2X87 - chain A; structure by X-ray diffraction, 2.00 A resolution.

# Chain A
Name: Spore coat protein A
Organism: Bacillus subtilis
Reference sequence: P07788 (COTA_BACSU); numbering as in UniProt (aligned over 1-513)
Amino-acid sequence (513 residues; numbered 1 to 513; the number before each row is that of its first residue):
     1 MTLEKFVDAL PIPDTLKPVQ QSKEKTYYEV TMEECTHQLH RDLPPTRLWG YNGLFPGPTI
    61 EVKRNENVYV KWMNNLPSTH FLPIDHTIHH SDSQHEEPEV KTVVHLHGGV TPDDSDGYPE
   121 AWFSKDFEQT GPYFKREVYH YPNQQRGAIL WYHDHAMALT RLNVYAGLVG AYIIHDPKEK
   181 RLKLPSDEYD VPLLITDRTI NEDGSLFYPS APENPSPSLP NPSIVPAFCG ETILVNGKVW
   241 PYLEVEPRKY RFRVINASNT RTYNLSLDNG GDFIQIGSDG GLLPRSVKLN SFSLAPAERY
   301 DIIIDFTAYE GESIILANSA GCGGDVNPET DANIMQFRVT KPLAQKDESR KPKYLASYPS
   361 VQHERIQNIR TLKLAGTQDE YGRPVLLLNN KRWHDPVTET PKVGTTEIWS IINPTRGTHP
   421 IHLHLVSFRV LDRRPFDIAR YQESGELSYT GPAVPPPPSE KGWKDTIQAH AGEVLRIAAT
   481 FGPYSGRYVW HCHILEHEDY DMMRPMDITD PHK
Not modelled in the structure: 1, 91-95, 512-513
Modified residues: Cys35 (s-oxy cysteine; CSX)
Cystine bridges: Cys229-Cys322
Metal / ion sites: Cu ion site 1: His105, His422; Cu ion site 2: His107, His153, His493 (together with hydroxide ion); Cu ion site 3: His155, His424, His491 (together with hydroxide ion); Cu ion site 4: His419, Cys492, His497
Ligand contacts: hydroxide ion (OH): His105, His107, His153, His155, His422, His424, His491, His493
Curated features (UniProtKB/Swiss-Prot):
  - binding site (Cu cation): His105, His107, His153, His155, His419, His422, His424, His491, Cys492, His493, His497, Met502
  - site (Plays a crucial role in the protonation steps): Asp116, Glu498
  - mutagenesis: Asp116 (D116A: 5-fold decrease in catalytic efficiency with ABTS as substrate. 785-fold decrease in catalytic efficiency with 2,6-DMP as substrate ...), Arg146 (R146K: 357-fold decrease in catalytic efficiency with ABTS as substrate. 152-fold decrease in catalytic efficiency with SGZ as substrate), Leu386 (L386A: Slight decrease in catalytic efficiency. Shows minimal changes in the structure of the copper centers), Arg429 (R429K: 25-fold decrease in catalytic efficiency with ABTS as substrate. 30-fold decrease in catalytic efficiency with SGZ as substrate), Leu431 (L431F: Retains approximately 50% of the wild-type activity with both ABTS and SGZ), Arg476 (R476K: Retains approximately 20% of the wild-type activity with both ABTS and SGZ), Ala478 (A478F: Retains approximately 70% of the wild-type activity with both ABTS and SGZ), Thr480 (T480A: Retains approximately 60% of the wild-type activity with both ABTS and SGZ; T480F: Retains approximately 30% of the wild-type activity with SGZ but does not affect activity with ABTS), His491 (H491C: Decreases copper content. Strong decrease in catalytic efficiency with both ABTS and SGZ), His493 (H493A: Does not affect copper content. Strong decrease in catalytic efficiency with both ABTS and SGZ; H493C: Decreases copper content. Strong decrease in catalytic efficiency with both ABTS and SGZ), Ile494 (I494A: Strong decrease in catalytic efficiency. Significant differences in both the type 1 and type 2 copper centers), His497 (H497A: Loss of laccase activity. Mutant fails to develop the dark brown phenotype typical of the wild type strain. Decreases copper content), 2 further mutagenesis entries in UniProt
From the paper describing this entry:
  - Cu ion coordination: Cys492
  - catalytic residues: Glu498 (from molecular simulation)
  - mutagenesis - E498D, E498L, E498T: decreased catalytic activity

# Overview
Bound to chain A: hydroxide ion. His105 and His422 form the Cu ion site 1. His107, His153 and His493
coordinate Cu ion site 2. From UniProt: 12 Cu cation-binding residues and 14 mutagenesis sites. The paper
reports the catalytic residue Glu498; E498D, E498L and E498T reduce catalytic activity.
Chain A is Spore coat protein A (Bacillus subtilis); the structure, Crystal Structure of the reconstituted
CotA, was determined by X-ray diffraction (same publication as 2X88).
